6AWC - chains A and L of the 27 polymer chains in the assembly; structure by electron microscopy, 7.90 A resolution (low resolution: residue-level contacts below are approximate; hydrogen-bond / salt-bridge calls are withheld).

# Chain A
Molecule: 16S rRNA
From: Escherichia coli
Sequence (1539 nucleotides; row label = number of the first residue in the row):
     2 AAUUGAAGAGUUUGAUCAUGGCUCAGAUUGAACGCUGGCGGCAGGCCUAA
    52 CACAUGCAAGUCGAACGGUAACAGGAAGAAGCUUGCUUCUUUGCUGACGA
   102 GUGGCGGACGGGUGAGUAAUGUCUGGGAAACUGCCUGAUGGAGGGGGAUA
   152 ACUACUGGAAACGGUAGCUAAUACCGCAUAACGUCGCAAGACCAAAGAGG
   202 GGGACCUUCGGGCCUCUUGCCAUCGGAUGUGCCCAGAUGGGAUUAGCUAG
   252 UAGGUGGGGUAACGGCUCACCUAGGCGACGAUCCCUAGCUGGUCUGAGAG
   302 GAUGACCAGCCACACUGGAACUGAGACACGGUCCAGACUCCUACGGGAGG
   352 CAGCAGUGGGGAAUAUUGCACAAUGGGCGCAAGCCUGAUGCAGCCAUGCC
   402 GCGUGUAUGAAGAAGGCCUUCGGGUUGUAAAGUACUUUCAGCGGGGAGGA
   452 AGGGAGUAAAGUUAAUACCUUUGCUCAUUGACGUUACCCGCAGAAGAAGC
   502 ACCGGCUAACUCCGUGCCAGCAGCCGCGGUAAUACGGAGGGUGCAAGCGU
   552 UAAUCGGAAUUACUGGGCGUAAAGCGCACGCAGGCGGUUUGUUAAGUCAG
   602 AUGUGAAAUCCCCGGGCUCAACCUGGGAACUGCAUCUGAUACUGGCAAGC
   652 UUGAGUCUCGUAGAGGGGGGUAGAAUUCCAGGUGUAGCGGUGAAAUGCGU
   702 AGAGAUCUGGAGGAAUACCGGUGGCGAAGGCGGCCCCCUGGACGAAGACU
   752 GACGCUCAGGUGCGAAAGCGUGGGGAGCAAACAGGAUUAGAUACCCUGGU
   802 AGUCCACGCCGUAAACGAUGUCGACUUGGAGGUUGUGCCCUUGAGGCGUG
   852 GCUUCCGGAGCUAACGCGUUAAGUCGACCGCCUGGGGAGUACGGCCGCAA
   902 GGUUAAAACUCAAAUGAAUUGACGGGGGCCCGCACAAGCGGUGGAGCAUG
   952 UGGUUUAAUUCGAUGCAACGCGAAGAACCUUACCUGGUCUUGACAUCCAC
  1002 GGAAGUUUUCAGAGAUGAGAAUGUGCCUUCGGGAACCGUGAGACAGGUGC
  1052 UGCAUGGCUGUCGUCAGCUCGUGUUGUGAAAUGUUGGGUUAAGUCCCGCA
  1102 ACGAGCGCAACCCUUAUCCUUUGUUGCCAGCGGUCCGGCCGGGAACUCAA
  1152 AGGAGACUGCCAGUGAUAAACUGGAGGAAGGUGGGGAUGACGUCAAGUCA
  1202 UCAUGGCCCUUACGACCAGGGCUACACACGUGCUACAAUGGCGCAUACAA
  1252 AGAGAAGCGACCUCGCGAGAGCAAGCGGACCUCAUAAAGUGCGUCGUAGU
  1302 CCGGAUUGGAGUCUGCAACUCGACUCCAUGAAGUCGGAAUCGCUAGUAAU
  1352 CGUGGAUCAGAAUGCCACGGUGAAUACGUUCCCGGGCCUUGUACACACCG
  1402 CCCGUCACACCAUGGGAGUGGGUUGCAAAAGAAGUAGGUAGCUUAACCUU
  1452 CGGGAGGGCGCUUACCACUUUGUGAUUCAUGACUGGGGUGAAGUCGUAAC
  1502 AAGGUAACCGUAGGGGAACCUGCGGUUGGAUCACCUCCU
Not modelled in the structure: 1400-1495

# Chain L
Protein: 30S ribosomal protein S9
From: Escherichia coli
Reference sequence: B7MBZ1 (RS9_ECO45); residues 3-129 here correspond to UniProt positions 4-130 (UniProt number = residue number + 1)
Amino-acid sequence (127 residues; numbered 3 to 129; the number before each row is that of its first residue):
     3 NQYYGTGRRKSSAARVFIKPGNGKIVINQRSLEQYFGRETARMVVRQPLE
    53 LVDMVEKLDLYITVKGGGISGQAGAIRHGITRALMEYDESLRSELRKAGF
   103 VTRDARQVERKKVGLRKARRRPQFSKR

# Chain A / chain L interface
Contacting residue pairs - 106 pairs, chain A then chain L:
  G941(A) - Arg122(L)
  G942(A) - Gln125(L)
  G966(A) - Lys128(L)
  C967(A) - Phe126(L)
  C967(A) - Ser127(L)
  A968(A) - Ser127(L)
  C970(A) - Arg129(L)
  U1116(A) - Arg105(L)
  A1117(A) - Arg105(L)
  A1117(A) - Ala107(L)
  U1118(A) - Thr8(L)
  U1118(A) - Arg10(L)
  U1118(A) - Arg84(L)
  U1118(A) - Arg105(L)
  C1119(A) - Thr8(L)
  C1119(A) - Arg10(L)
  C1119(A) - Arg84(L)
  C1128(A) - Arg17(L)
  C1129(A) - Arg17(L)
  A1130(A) - Gln4(L)
  A1130(A) - Lys21(L)
  A1130(A) - Tyr63(L)
  A1146(A) - Gln4(L)
  A1146(A) - Phe19(L)
  C1147(A) - Tyr6(L)
  U1148(A) - Tyr6(L)
  U1148(A) - Thr8(L)
  U1148(A) - Arg10(L)
  U1148(A) - Ala15(L)
  U1148(A) - Ala16(L)
  U1148(A) - Arg17(L)
  U1148(A) - Lys67(L)
  C1149(A) - Arg10(L)
  C1149(A) - Ala15(L)
  G1177(A) - Ser95(L)
  G1178(A) - Glu91(L)
  G1178(A) - Arg98(L)
  A1179(A) - Arg98(L)
  A1179(A) - Val103(L)
  A1180(A) - Arg98(L)
  A1180(A) - Thr104(L)
  G1184(A) - Ala107(L)
  G1186(A) - Glu111(L)
  G1187(A) - Arg112(L)
  G1187(A) - Lys114(L)
  G1231(A) - Arg129(L)
  U1232(A) - Gln125(L)
  G1233(A) - Arg118(L)
  G1233(A) - Pro124(L)
  G1233(A) - Gln125(L)
  A1248(A) - Arg32(L)
  A1248(A) - Tyr37(L)
  A1248(A) - Ile71(L)
  C1249(A) - Asn30(L)
  C1249(A) - Tyr37(L)
  C1249(A) - Gly69(L)
  C1249(A) - Gly70(L)
  C1249(A) - Gln74(L)
  A1250(A) - Lys67(L)
  A1250(A) - Gly68(L)
  A1250(A) - Gly69(L)
  A1251(A) - Lys67(L)
  A1289(A) - Ile71(L)
  G1290(A) - Glu41(L)
  U1341(A) - Arg129(L)
  C1342(A) - Pro124(L)
  C1342(A) - Gln125(L)
  C1342(A) - Phe126(L)
  G1343(A) - Arg121(L)
  G1343(A) - Arg122(L)
  G1343(A) - Arg123(L)
  G1343(A) - Pro124(L)
  G1343(A) - Phe126(L)
  C1344(A) - Arg121(L)
  U1345(A) - Arg121(L)
  G1347(A) - Arg11(L)
  G1347(A) - Lys12(L)
  G1347(A) - Asp106(L)
  G1347(A) - Arg108(L)
  U1348(A) - Gln109(L)
  U1348(A) - Glu111(L)
  U1348(A) - Lys119(L)
  U1348(A) - Arg121(L)
  A1349(A) - Lys119(L)
  A1349(A) - Arg122(L)
  A1350(A) - Lys119(L)
  A1350(A) - Arg122(L)
  U1351(A) - Lys119(L)
  C1367(A) - Lys113(L)
  C1367(A) - Leu117(L)
  A1368(A) - Arg112(L)
  A1368(A) - Lys113(L)
  C1369(A) - Lys113(L)
  G1370(A) - Val110(L)
  G1371(A) - Lys12(L)
  G1371(A) - Gly69(L)
  G1371(A) - Gly70(L)
  G1371(A) - Ile71(L)
  U1372(A) - Lys12(L)
  U1372(A) - Thr42(L)
  U1372(A) - Ile71(L)
  U1372(A) - Ser72(L)
  U1372(A) - Gly73(L)
  G1373(A) - Lys12(L)
  G1373(A) - Thr42(L)
  G1373(A) - Ser72(L)
Also at the interface, not in a pair above, chain A (55 interface residues in all): U943, G1185, C1234, U1291, A1340
Also at the interface, not in a pair above, chain L (61 interface residues in all): Ser13, Ser14, Gln31, Arg40, Thr65, Val66, His80, Gly116

# Overview
Chain A and chain L form an interface of 55 and 61 residues respectively.
Chain A is 16S rRNA and chain L is 30S ribosomal protein S9, both from Escherichia coli; the structure,
Structure of 30S ribosomal subunit and RNA polymerase complex in rotated state, was determined by electron
microscopy, deposited together with 6AWB and 6AWD.
